PDB entry 3UED | X-ray diffraction, 2.70 A resolution | chains A and B of the 4 polymer chains in the assembly

# Chain A
Name: Baculoviral IAP repeat-containing protein 5
From: Homo sapiens
UniProt: O15392 (BIRC5_HUMAN); residues 1-142 here = UniProt positions 1-142
Amino-acid sequence (146 residues; numbered -3 to 142; the number before each row is that of its first residue; numbers below 1 keep their minus sign (Gly-3 is residue -3)):
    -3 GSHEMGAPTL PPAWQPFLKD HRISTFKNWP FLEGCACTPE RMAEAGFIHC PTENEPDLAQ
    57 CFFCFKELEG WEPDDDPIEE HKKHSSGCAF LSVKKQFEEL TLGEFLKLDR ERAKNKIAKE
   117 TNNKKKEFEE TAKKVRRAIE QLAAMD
Not modelled in the structure: -3 to 4, 142
Construct notes: expression tag (-3 to 0)
Curated features (UniProtKB/Swiss-Prot):
  - binding site (Zn(2+)): Cys57, Cys60, His77, Cys84
  - site: Glu126 (Interaction with FBXL7)
  - modified residue: Ser20 (Phosphoserine), Lys23 (N6-acetyllysine), Thr34 (Phosphothreonine), Thr48 (Phosphothreonine), Lys90 (N6-acetyllysine), Lys110 (N6-acetyllysine), Lys112 (N6-acetyllysine), Lys115 (N6-acetyllysine), Thr117 (Phosphothreonine), Lys121 (N6-acetyllysine), Lys129 (N6-acetyllysine)
Ion coordination: Zn2+: Cys57, Cys60, His77, Cys84
What the authors report for this chain:
  - mutagenesis - K62A, E65A, D70A/D71A, H80A: decreased localization

# Chain B
Name: N-terminal fragment of histone H3
Amino-acid sequence (12 residues; row label = number of the first residue in the row):
     1 ARTKQTARKS TG
Not modelled in the structure: 7-12
Modified residues: Thr3 (phosphothreonine; TPO)

# How chain A and chain B interact
Contacting residue pairs (17):
  Glu51(A) - Lys4(B)
  Leu54(A) - Lys4(B)
  Lys62(A) - Thr3(B)
  Glu63(A) - Thr3(B)
  Glu63(A) - Lys4(B)  salt bridge
  Leu64(A) - Arg2(B)
  Glu65(A) - Ala1(B)
  Glu65(A) - Arg2(B)  salt bridge
  Glu65(A) - Lys4(B)
  Glu65(A) - Gln5(B)
  Gly66(A) - Ala1(B)
  Trp67(A) - Ala1(B)  hydrophobic
  Asp71(A) - Ala1(B)  hydrogen bond (side chain-backbone)
  Glu76(A) - Ala1(B)  hydrogen bond (side chain-backbone)
  His80(A) - Ala1(B)  hydrogen bond (side chain-backbone)
  His80(A) - Arg2(B)
  His80(A) - Thr3(B)

# In short
Chain A and chain B form an interface of 11 and 5 residues respectively; the contacts include 3 hydrogen bonds
and 2 salt bridges. Polar contacts include Glu63(A)-Lys4(B), Glu65(A)-Arg2(B) and Asp71(A)-Ala1(B). UniProt
lists 4 Zn2+-binding residues on chain A. The paper reports that K62A, E65A and D70A/D71A of chain A, among
others, reduce localization.
Here chain A is Baculoviral IAP repeat-containing protein 5 (Homo sapiens) and chain B is N-terminal fragment
of histone H3. Entry 3UED (Crystal structure of human Survivin bound to histone H3 phosphorylated on
threonine-3 (C2 space group)) was determined by X-ray diffraction, deposited together with 3UEC, 3UEE and
3UEF.
